PDB entry 1E6F | X-ray diffraction, 1.75 A resolution | chain A

== Chain A ==
Molecule: Cation-independent mannose-6-phosphate receptor
Organism: Homo sapiens
Notes: fragment: igf-ii-binding domain, repeat 11, residues 1508-1650
UniProtKB: P11717 (MPRI_HUMAN); residues 1508-1650 here = UniProt positions 1508-1650
Chain sequence (143 residues; row label = number of the first residue in the row):
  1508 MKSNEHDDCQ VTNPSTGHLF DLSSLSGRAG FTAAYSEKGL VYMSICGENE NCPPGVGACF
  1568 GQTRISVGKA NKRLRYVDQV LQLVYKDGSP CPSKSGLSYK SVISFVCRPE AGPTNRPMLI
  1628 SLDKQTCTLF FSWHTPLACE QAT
Disordered / not traced: 1508-1513, 1617-1621, 1648-1650
Disulfides: Cys1516-Cys1553, Cys1559-Cys1566, Cys1598-Cys1634, Cys1614-Cys1646

== In short ==
Chain A is Cation-independent mannose-6-phosphate receptor (Homo sapiens); the structure, Human MIR-receptor,
repeat 11, was determined by X-ray diffraction, deposited together with 1GQB.
